PDB entry 3OUD | X-ray diffraction, 1.80 A resolution | chains B and P of the 3 polymer chains in the assembly

# Chain B
Protein: MDR HIV-1 protease
Organism: Human immunodeficiency virus 1
UniProt: Q000H7 (Q000H7_9HIV1); residue numbers follow UniProt; this construct covers 1-99
Sequence (99 residues; row label = number of the first residue in the row):
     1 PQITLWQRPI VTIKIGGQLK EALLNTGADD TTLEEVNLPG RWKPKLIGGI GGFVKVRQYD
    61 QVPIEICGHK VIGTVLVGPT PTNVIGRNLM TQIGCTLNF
Differences from the reference sequence: conflict Asn25 (Asp in Q000H7), Thr32 (Val in Q000H7), Glu35 (Asp in Q000H7), Val36 (Ile in Q000H7), Leu46 (Met in Q000H7)

# Chain P
Protein: CA/p2 substrate peptide
Sequence (7 residues; row label = number of the first residue in the row):
     3 RVLFEAM

# How chain B and chain P interact
Pairs across the interface - 23 pairs, chain B then chain P:
  Arg8(B) with Arg3(P)
  Leu23(B) with Leu5(P), hydrophobic
  Asn25(B) with Leu5(P), hydrogen bond (side chain-backbone)
  Gly27(B) with Leu5(P); Phe6(P); Glu7(P), hydrogen bond (backbone-backbone)
  Ala28(B) with Phe6(P); Glu7(P)
  Asp29(B) with Glu7(P), hydrogen bond (backbone-side chain); Ala8(P)
  Asp30(B) with Glu7(P), hydrogen bond (backbone-side chain); Met9(P)
  Lys45(B) with Met9(P), hydrogen bond
  Leu46(B) with Met9(P)
  Ile47(B) with Ala8(P); Met9(P)
  Gly48(B) with Ala8(P), hydrogen bond (backbone-backbone); Met9(P)
  Phe53(B) with Met9(P)
  Pro81(B) with Arg3(P), hydrogen bond (backbone-side chain)
  Thr82(B) with Arg3(P), hydrogen bond; Leu5(P)
  Val84(B) with Leu5(P), hydrophobic

# Summary
15 residues of chain B face 6 of chain P across their interface; the contacts include 8 hydrogen bonds. Polar
contacts include Asn25(B)-Leu5(P), Asp29(B)-Glu7(P) and Asp30(B)-Glu7(P).
Here chain B is MDR HIV-1 protease (Human immunodeficiency virus 1) and chain P is CA/p2 substrate peptide.
Entry 3OUD (MDR769 HIV-1 protease complexed with CA/p2 hepta-peptide) was determined by X-ray diffraction
(same publication as 3OTS, 3OTY, 3OU1, 3OU3, 3OU4, 3OUA, 3OUB and 3OUC).
